PDB entry 4XBT | X-ray diffraction, 1.70 A resolution | chains A and B

Chain A (and B):
Protein: Limonene-1,2-epoxide hydrolase
Organism: Rhodococcus erythropolis
Notes: EC 3.3.2.8; chain B of this document is another copy of the same molecule, construct and numbering; everything in this record applies to it too
UniProt: Q9ZAG3 (LIMA_RHOER); residue numbers follow UniProt; this construct covers 2-149
Sequence (155 residues; each row starts with the number of its first residue; numbers below 1 keep their minus sign (Met-5 is residue -5)):
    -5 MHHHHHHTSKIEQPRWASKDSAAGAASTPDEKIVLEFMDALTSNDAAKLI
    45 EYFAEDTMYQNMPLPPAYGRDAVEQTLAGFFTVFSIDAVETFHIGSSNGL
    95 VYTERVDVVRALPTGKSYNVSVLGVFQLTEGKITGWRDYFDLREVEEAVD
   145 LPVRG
Disordered / not traced: -5 to -1, 149 (chain B: -5 to 4, 149)
Sequence notes: initiating methionine (-5); expression tag (-4 to 1); engineered mutation Phe74 (Leu in Q9ZAG3), Phe78 (Met in Q9ZAG3), Val103 (Leu in Q9ZAG3), Val114 (Leu in Q9ZAG3), Val116 (Ile in Q9ZAG3), Val139 (Phe in Q9ZAG3), Val147 (Leu in Q9ZAG3)
Swiss-Prot annotation at these positions:
  - active site: Asp101 (Proton donor), Asp132 (Proton acceptor)
Residues lining bound ligands: (1S,2S)-cyclohexane-1,2-diol (3ZQ): Asn55, Phe74, Ile80, Arg99, Asp101, Val103, Val114, Val116, Asp132, Phe134

Interface between chain A and chain B:
Contacting residue pairs (76):
  Arg9(A) - Tyr62(B)
  Trp10(A) - Met52(B)
  Trp10(A) - Tyr62(B)
  Trp10(A) - Gln121(B)  hydrogen bond (backbone-side chain)
  Trp10(A) - Arg131(B)
  Trp10(A) - Tyr133(B)
  Ser12(A) - Gln121(B)
  Asp14(A) - Asn92(B)
  Ala16(A) - Asn92(B)
  Ala17(A) - Asn92(B)
  Ala17(A) - Leu94(B)  hydrophobic
  Glu25(A) - Ser91(B)
  Met52(A) - Trp10(B)
  Pro57(A) - Asp135(B)
  Pro57(A) - Glu138(B)
  Tyr62(A) - Arg9(B)
  Tyr62(A) - Trp10(B)
  His87(A) - Leu94(B)
  His87(A) - Tyr96(B)
  His87(A) - Gln121(B)
  His87(A) - Arg131(B)
  Ile88(A) - Asn92(B)
  Ile88(A) - Tyr96(B)
  Gly89(A) - Ser91(B)
  Ser90(A) - Ser90(B)
  Ser90(A) - Ser91(B)  hydrogen bond (backbone-side chain)
  Ser91(A) - Glu25(B)
  Ser91(A) - Gly89(B)
  Ser91(A) - Ser90(B)  hydrogen bond (side chain-backbone)
  Asn92(A) - Ala16(B)
  Asn92(A) - Ala17(B)
  Asn92(A) - Ile88(B)
  Leu94(A) - His87(B)
  Tyr96(A) - His87(B)
  Tyr96(A) - Ile88(B)
  Tyr96(A) - Tyr96(B)  hydrophobic
  Glu98(A) - Val119(B)
  Glu98(A) - Arg131(B)  salt bridge
  Glu98(A) - Tyr133(B)  hydrogen bond
  Ser115(A) - Tyr133(B)
  Val116(A) - Tyr133(B)
  Leu117(A) - Leu117(B)
  Leu117(A) - Gly118(B)
  Leu117(A) - Val119(B)
  Leu117(A) - Tyr133(B)
  Gly118(A) - Leu117(B)
  Val119(A) - Glu98(B)
  Val119(A) - Leu117(B)
  Gln121(A) - Trp10(B)  hydrogen bond (side chain-backbone)
  Gln121(A) - His87(B)
  Arg131(A) - Trp10(B)
  Arg131(A) - His87(B)
  Arg131(A) - Glu98(B)  salt bridge
  Tyr133(A) - Trp10(B)
  Tyr133(A) - Glu98(B)  hydrogen bond
  Tyr133(A) - Ser115(B)
  Tyr133(A) - Val116(B)
  Tyr133(A) - Leu117(B)
  Tyr133(A) - Tyr133(B)
  Phe134(A) - Phe134(B)
  Phe134(A) - Asp135(B)
  Asp135(A) - Pro57(B)
  Asp135(A) - Phe134(B)
  Asp135(A) - Asp135(B)
  Asp135(A) - Leu136(B)  hydrogen bond (side chain-backbone)
  Leu136(A) - Asp135(B)  hydrogen bond (backbone-side chain)
  Leu136(A) - Arg137(B)
  Arg137(A) - Leu136(B)
  Arg137(A) - Arg137(B)
  Arg137(A) - Glu140(B)  salt bridge
  Arg137(A) - Arg148(B)
  Glu138(A) - Pro57(B)
  Glu140(A) - Arg137(B)  salt bridge
  Glu141(A) - Arg148(B)  salt bridge
  Arg148(A) - Arg137(B)
  Arg148(A) - Glu141(B)  salt bridge
Other interface residues (no listed pair), chain A (38 interface residues in all): Ala11, Gln54, Met56
Other interface residues (no listed pair), chain B (37 interface residues in all): Ala11, Ser12, Gln54, Met56

Overview:
Chain A and chain B form an interface of 38 and 37 residues respectively, with 8 hydrogen bonds and 6 salt
bridges. Among the polar pairs are Glu98(A)-Arg131(B), Arg137(A)-Glu140(B) and Glu141(A)-Arg148(B). Ligands of
chain A: (1S,2S)-cyclohexane-1,2-diol.
Both chains are Limonene-1,2-epoxide hydrolase (Rhodococcus erythropolis). Entry 4XBT (Crystal Structure of
the L74F/M78F/L103V/L114V/I116V/F139V/L147V mutant of LEH complexed with (S,S)-cyclohexanediol) was determined
by X-ray diffraction together with 4XBX, 4XBY, 4XDV and 4XDW from the same study.
